PDB entry 2O7F | X-ray diffraction, 2.00 A resolution | chains B and C of the 4 polymer chains in the assembly

== Chain B (and C) ==
Name: Putative histidine ammonia-lyase
From: Rhodobacter sphaeroides
Notes: EC 4.3.1.-; chain C of this document is another copy of the same molecule, construct and numbering; everything in this record applies to it too
UniProtKB: Q3IWB0 (Q3IWB0_RHOS4); aligned to UniProt positions 1-523 over residues 1-523
Chain sequence (521 residues; each row starts with the number of its first residue; note: 2 numbers in that range are skipped by the numbering (no residue carries them; nothing is unmodelled there)):
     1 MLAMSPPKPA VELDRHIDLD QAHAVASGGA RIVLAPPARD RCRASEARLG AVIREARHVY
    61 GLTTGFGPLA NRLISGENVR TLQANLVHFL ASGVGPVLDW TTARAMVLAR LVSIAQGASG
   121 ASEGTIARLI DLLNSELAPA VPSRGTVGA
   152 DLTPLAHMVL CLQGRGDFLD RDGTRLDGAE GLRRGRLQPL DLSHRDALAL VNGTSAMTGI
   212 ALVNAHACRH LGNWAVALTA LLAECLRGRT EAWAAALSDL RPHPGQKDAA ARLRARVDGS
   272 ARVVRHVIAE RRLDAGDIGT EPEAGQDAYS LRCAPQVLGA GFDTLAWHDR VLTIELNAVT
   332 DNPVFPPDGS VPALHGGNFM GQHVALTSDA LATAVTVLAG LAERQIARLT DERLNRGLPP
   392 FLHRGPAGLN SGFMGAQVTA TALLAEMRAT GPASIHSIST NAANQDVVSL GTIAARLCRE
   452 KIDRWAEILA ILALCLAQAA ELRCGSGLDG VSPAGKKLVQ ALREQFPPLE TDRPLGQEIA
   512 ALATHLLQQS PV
Disordered / not traced: 1-6 (chain C: 1-7)
Construct notes: engineered mutation F89 (His in Q3IWB0)
Modified positions: A149 ({2-[(1S)-1-aminoethyl]-4-methylidene-5-oxo-4,5-dihydro-1H-imidazol-1-yl}acetic acid; MDO)
Curated features (UniProtKB/Swiss-Prot):
  - active site: Y60 (Proton donor/acceptor)
  - binding site (substrate): R303, N432 to Q436
  - cross-link: A149 (5-imidazolinone (Ala-Gly))
Covalently attached groups: covalent link A149-D152
Small-molecule neighbours:
  - 4'-hydroxycinnamic acid (HC4), molecule 1: Y60, G67, F89, L90, A149, L153, F350, N432, N435, Q436
  - 4'-hydroxycinnamic acid (HC4), molecule 2: Q297, Y300, R303
  - 4'-hydroxycinnamic acid (HC4), molecule 3: M405, G406, V409
From the paper describing this entry:
  - catalytic residues: Y60 (citing earlier work)
  - catalytic residues: N203 (proposed by the authors, not directly observed)

== How chain B and chain C interact ==
Residue-residue contacts - 215 pairs, chain B then chain C:
  E55(B) with R283(C)
  A56(B) with R282(C); R283(C); L284(C), hydrogen bond (backbone-backbone)
  R57(B) with A280(C); E281(C), hydrogen bond (side chain-backbone); R282(C); R283(C)
  H58(B) with I279(C); A280(C); R282(C), hydrogen bond (backbone-backbone)
  Y60(B) with Q297(C)
  T63(B) with L284(C)
  N71(B) with G290(C); T291(C); E292(C), hydrogen bond (backbone-backbone); E294(C); A295(C)
  R72(B) with G290(C); T291(C)
  L73(B) with L284(C), hydrophobic; D288(C); I289(C); G290(C), hydrogen bond (backbone-backbone); E292(C)
  I74(B) with I289(C)
  S75(B) with I289(C)
  A149(B) with Y300(C)
  E242(B) with H346(C)
  A243(B) with H346(C); G347(C)
  A247(B) with L345(C), hydrophobic
  L248(B) with V335(C), hydrophobic; L345(C), hydrophobic; H346(C); G347(C); N349(C), hydrogen bond (backbone-side chain)
  L251(B) with A329(C); V330(C), hydrogen bond (backbone-backbone); V335(C), hydrophobic
  R252(B) with E326(C), salt bridge; A329(C); T331(C); N349(C); M351(C), hydrogen bond (side chain-backbone); G352(C)
  P253(B) with I325(C)
  H254(B) with V322(C); I325(C); E326(C), salt bridge; H354(C)
  Q257(B) with N349(C), hydrogen bond
  V278(B) with A344(C)
  I279(B) with H58(C); H346(C)
  A280(B) with R57(C); H58(C); V59(C), hydrophobic; P343(C); A344(C)
  E281(B) with R57(C), hydrogen bond (backbone-side chain)
  R282(B) with A56(C); R57(C); H58(C), hydrogen bond (backbone-backbone)
  R283(B) with E55(C); A56(C); R57(C)
  L284(B) with A56(C), hydrogen bond (backbone-backbone); T63(C)
  D288(B) with L73(C)
  I289(B) with L73(C); I74(C); S75(C)
  G290(B) with N71(C); R72(C); L73(C), hydrogen bond (backbone-backbone)
  T291(B) with N71(C); R72(C)
  E292(B) with N71(C), hydrogen bond (backbone-backbone); L73(C)
  E294(B) with N71(C)
  A295(B) with N71(C)
  Q297(B) with Y60(C); N333(C), hydrogen bond; H346(C); G347(C)
  A299(B) with N435(C); D437(C)
  Y300(B) with A149(C); F350(C); M351(C), hydrophobic; N435(C), hydrogen bond (backbone-backbone); Q436(C), hydrogen bond; D437(C), hydrogen bond (backbone-side chain); V438(C)
  S301(B) with D437(C), hydrogen bond
  R303(B) with N333(C); G347(C), hydrogen bond (side chain-backbone); G348(C); F350(C)
  C304(B) with G348(C); F350(C), hydrophobic; M351(C), hydrophobic
  Q307(B) with G348(C), hydrogen bond (side chain-backbone); N349(C), hydrogen bond; M351(C); Q353(C)
  V308(B) with M351(C), hydrophobic
  G310(B) with H354(C)
  A311(B) with Q353(C); H354(C); L357(C)
  G312(B) with L357(C)
  D314(B) with W318(C); H354(C), salt bridge
  T315(B) with W318(C); L357(C)
  W318(B) with D314(C); T315(C); W318(C), hydrophobic; R321(C)
  R321(B) with W318(C); R321(C)
  V322(B) with H254(C)
  I325(B) with P253(C); H254(C); P255(C)
  E326(B) with R252(C), salt bridge; H254(C), salt bridge
  A329(B) with L251(C); R252(C)
  V330(B) with L251(C), hydrogen bond (backbone-backbone)
  T331(B) with R252(C)
  N333(B) with Q297(C), hydrogen bond; R303(C)
  V335(B) with L248(C), hydrophobic; L251(C), hydrophobic
  V342(B) with E281(C)
  P343(B) with A280(C); E281(C)
  A344(B) with V278(C); A280(C)
  L345(B) with E242(C); A247(C), hydrophobic
  H346(B) with E242(C), hydrogen bond (backbone-side chain); A243(C); I279(C); Q297(C)
  G347(B) with A243(C); L248(C); Q297(C); R303(C), hydrogen bond (backbone-side chain)
  G348(B) with R303(C); C304(C); Q307(C), hydrogen bond (backbone-side chain)
  N349(B) with L248(C), hydrogen bond (side chain-backbone); R252(C); Q257(C), hydrogen bond; Q307(C), hydrogen bond
  F350(B) with Y300(C); R303(C); C304(C), hydrophobic
  M351(B) with R252(C), hydrogen bond (backbone-side chain); Y300(C), hydrophobic; C304(C), hydrophobic; Q307(C); V308(C), hydrophobic
  G352(B) with R252(C)
  Q353(B) with Q307(C); V308(C); A311(C); V368(C)
  H354(B) with H254(C); G310(C); A311(C); D314(C), salt bridge
  L357(B) with A311(C), hydrophobic; T315(C); T364(C); V368(C), hydrophobic
  T364(B) with L357(C); P423(C); I426(C)
  T367(B) with I426(C)
  V368(B) with Q353(C); S425(C)
  L372(B) with V438(C), hydrophobic
  R375(B) with S430(C); D437(C); V438(C)
  R379(B) with A434(C), hydrogen bond (side chain-backbone); D437(C), salt bridge
  R419(B) with I426(C), hydrogen bond (side chain-backbone); H427(C); S428(C), hydrogen bond (side chain-backbone)
  P423(B) with T364(C); P423(C)
  S425(B) with T364(C); V368(C)
  I426(B) with T364(C); T367(C); R419(C), hydrogen bond (backbone-side chain)
  H427(B) with R419(C)
  S428(B) with R419(C), hydrogen bond (backbone-side chain)
  S430(B) with R375(C)
  A434(B) with R379(C), hydrogen bond (backbone-side chain)
  N435(B) with A299(C); Y300(C), hydrogen bond (backbone-backbone)
  Q436(B) with Y300(C), hydrogen bond
  D437(B) with Y300(C), hydrogen bond (side chain-backbone); S301(C), hydrogen bond; R375(C); R379(C), salt bridge
  V438(B) with Y300(C); R375(C)
Also at the interface, not in a pair above, chain B (102 interface residues in all): V59, A70, A118, T205, P255, P293, D298, D360, A361, A365, G371, L385
Also at the interface, not in a pair above, chain C (103 interface residues in all): A70, A118, T205, P293, G296, D298, G312, V342, D360, A361, A365, G371, L372, L385

== In short ==
The interface between chain B and chain C involves 102 residues on one side and 103 on the other; the contacts
include 41 hydrogen bonds and 8 salt bridges. Polar contacts include R252(B)-E326(C), H254(B)-E326(C) and
D314(B)-H354(C). Chain B binds 3 copies of 4'-hydroxycinnamic acid. From the paper: catalytic residues Y60(B)
and N203(B).
Chain B and chain C are both Putative histidine ammonia-lyase (Rhodobacter sphaeroides); the structure,
Tyrosine ammonia-lyase from Rhodobacter sphaeroides (His89Phe variant), complexed with coumaric acid, was
determined by X-ray diffraction (same publication as 2O6Y, 2O78, 2O7B and 2O7D).
